Entry 7D3S (electron microscopy, 2.90 A resolution); this record covers chains A and B of the 6 polymer chains in the assembly.

Chain A:
Protein: Guanine nucleotide-binding protein G(s) subunit alpha isoforms short
Source organism: Homo sapiens
UniProt: P63092 (GNAS2_HUMAN); aligned to UniProt positions 5-384 over residues 5-384 (the alignment contains insertions or deletions, so no single offset holds)
Sequence (380 residues; numbered 5 to 384; the number before each row is that of its first residue):
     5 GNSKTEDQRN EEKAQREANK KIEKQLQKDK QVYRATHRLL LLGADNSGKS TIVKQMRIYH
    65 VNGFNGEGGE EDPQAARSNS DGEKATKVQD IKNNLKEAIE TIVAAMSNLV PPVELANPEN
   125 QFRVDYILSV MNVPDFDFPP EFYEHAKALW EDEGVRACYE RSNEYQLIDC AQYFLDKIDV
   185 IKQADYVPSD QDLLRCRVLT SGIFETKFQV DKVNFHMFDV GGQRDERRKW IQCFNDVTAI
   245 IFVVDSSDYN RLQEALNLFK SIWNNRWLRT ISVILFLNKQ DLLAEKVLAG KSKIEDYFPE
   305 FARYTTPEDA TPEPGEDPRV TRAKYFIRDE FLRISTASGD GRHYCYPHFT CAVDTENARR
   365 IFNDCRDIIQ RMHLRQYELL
Disordered / not traced: 5-11, 63-205
Differences from the reference sequence: engineered mutation Asp49 (Gly in P63092), Asn50 (Glu in P63092), Tyr63 (Leu in P63092), Asp249 (Ala in P63092), Asp252 (Ser in P63092), Ala362 (Ile372 in P63092), Ile365 (Val375 in P63092)

Chain B:
Protein: Guanine nucleotide-binding protein G(I)/G(S)/G(T) subunit beta-1
Source organism: Rattus norvegicus
UniProt: P54311 (GBB1_RAT); residue numbers follow UniProt; this construct covers 2-340
Sequence (351 residues; numbered -10 to 340; the number before each row is that of its first residue; numbers below 1 keep their minus sign (Met-10 is residue -10)):
   -10 MHHHHHHGSL LQSELDQLRQ EAEQLKNQIR DARKACADAT LSQITNNIDP VGRIQMRTRR
    50 TLRGHLAKIY AMHWGTDSRL LVSASQDGKL IIWDSYTTNK VHAIPLRSSW VMTCAYAPSG
   110 NYVACGGLDN ICSIYNLKTR EGNVRVSREL AGHTGYLSCC RFLDDNQIVT SSGDTTCALW
   170 DIETGQQTTT FTGHTGDVMS LSLAPDTRLF VSGACDASAK LWDVREGMCR QTFTGHESDI
   230 NAICFFPNGN AFATGSDDAT CRLFDLRADQ ELMTYSHDNI ICGITSVSFS KSGRLLLAGY
   290 DDFNCNVWDA LKADRAGVLA GHDNRVSCLG VTDDGMAVAT GSWDSFLKIW N
Disordered / not traced: -10 to 0
Differences from the reference sequence: initiating methionine (-10); expression tag (-9 to 1)
Curated features (UniProtKB/Swiss-Prot):
  - modified residue: Ser2 (N-acetylserine), His266 (Phosphohistidine)

How chain A and chain B interact:
Pairs across the interface - 59 pairs, chain A then chain B:
  Gln19(A) - Asp83(B)  hydrogen bond
  Gln19(A) - Thr86(B)  hydrogen bond
  Gln19(A) - Asn88(B)  hydrogen bond
  Asn23(A) - Asn88(B)  hydrogen bond
  Asn23(A) - Lys89(B)
  Ile26(A) - Lys89(B)
  Ile26(A) - Ala92(B)  hydrophobic
  Glu27(A) - Lys89(B)  salt bridge
  Leu30(A) - Gly53(B)
  Leu30(A) - Lys89(B)
  Asp33(A) - Leu55(B)
  Asp33(A) - Lys78(B)  salt bridge
  Lys34(A) - Leu55(B)
  Tyr37(A) - Leu55(B)  hydrophobic
  Tyr37(A) - Ala56(B)
  Tyr37(A) - Asp76(B)
  Arg38(A) - Leu55(B)
  Gly206(A) - Leu117(B)
  Gly206(A) - Asn119(B)
  Ile207(A) - Trp99(B)
  Ile207(A) - Leu117(B)
  Phe222(A) - Trp99(B)  hydrophobic
  Gly226(A) - Asn119(B)  hydrogen bond (backbone-side chain)
  Gly226(A) - Thr143(B)
  Gln227(A) - Leu117(B)
  Gln227(A) - Asn119(B)  hydrogen bond
  Gln227(A) - Gly144(B)
  Gln227(A) - Tyr145(B)  hydrogen bond (side chain-backbone)
  Arg228(A) - Gly162(B)
  Arg228(A) - Asp163(B)
  Arg228(A) - Thr164(B)
  Arg228(A) - Asp186(B)  salt bridge
  Arg232(A) - Cys204(B)  hydrogen bond (side chain-backbone)
  Arg232(A) - Asp228(B)  salt bridge
  Lys233(A) - Tyr145(B)
  Lys233(A) - Met188(B)
  Lys233(A) - Cys204(B)
  Lys233(A) - Asp228(B)  salt bridge
  Lys233(A) - Asn230(B)  hydrogen bond
  Lys233(A) - Asp246(B)  salt bridge
  Trp234(A) - Leu117(B)  hydrophobic
  Trp234(A) - Tyr145(B)
  Gln236(A) - Lys57(B)  hydrogen bond (backbone-side chain)
  Gln236(A) - Arg314(B)  hydrogen bond
  Gln236(A) - Trp332(B)
  Cys237(A) - Lys57(B)  hydrogen bond (backbone-side chain)
  Cys237(A) - Gln75(B)
  Cys237(A) - Trp99(B)
  Cys237(A) - Met101(B)  hydrophobic
  Phe238(A) - Trp99(B)  hydrophobic
  Phe238(A) - Leu117(B)  hydrophobic
  Asn239(A) - Lys57(B)  hydrogen bond
  Asn239(A) - Trp332(B)
  Asp240(A) - Lys57(B)  salt bridge
  Arg270(A) - Cys271(B)
  Arg270(A) - Asp290(B)  hydrogen bond (side chain-backbone)
  Trp271(A) - Asp290(B)
  Trp271(A) - Arg314(B)
  Trp271(A) - Trp332(B)  hydrophobic
Also at the interface, not in a pair above, chain A (30 interface residues in all): Arg20, Ala22, Arg42, Glu230, Val241
Also at the interface, not in a pair above, chain B (39 interface residues in all): Arg68, Ile80, Ser97, Asp118, Thr184, Gly185, Asp291

In short:
The interface between chain A and chain B involves 30 residues on one side and 39 on the other, with 14
hydrogen bonds and 7 salt bridges. Among the polar pairs are Glu27(A)-Lys89(B), Asp33(A)-Lys78(B) and
Arg228(A)-Asp186(B).
Here chain A is Guanine nucleotide-binding protein G(s) subunit alpha isoforms short (Homo sapiens) and chain
B is Guanine nucleotide-binding protein G(I)/G(S)/G(T) subunit beta-1 (Rattus norvegicus). Entry 7D3S (Human
SECR in complex with an engineered Gs heterotrimer) was determined by electron microscopy.
